Entry 6LGN (electron microscopy, 5.30 A resolution (low resolution: residue-level contacts below are approximate; hydrogen-bond / salt-bridge calls are withheld)); this record covers chains U and G of the 46 polymer chains in the assembly.

[Chain U (and G)]
Molecule: Major capsid protein
From: Human herpesvirus 3
Notes: chain G of this document is another copy of the same molecule, construct and numbering; everything in this record applies to it too
UniProtKB: Q6QCL5 (Q6QCL5_HHV3); residues 1-1396 here = UniProt positions 1-1396
Chain sequence (1396 residues; numbered 1 to 1396; the number before each row is that of its first residue):
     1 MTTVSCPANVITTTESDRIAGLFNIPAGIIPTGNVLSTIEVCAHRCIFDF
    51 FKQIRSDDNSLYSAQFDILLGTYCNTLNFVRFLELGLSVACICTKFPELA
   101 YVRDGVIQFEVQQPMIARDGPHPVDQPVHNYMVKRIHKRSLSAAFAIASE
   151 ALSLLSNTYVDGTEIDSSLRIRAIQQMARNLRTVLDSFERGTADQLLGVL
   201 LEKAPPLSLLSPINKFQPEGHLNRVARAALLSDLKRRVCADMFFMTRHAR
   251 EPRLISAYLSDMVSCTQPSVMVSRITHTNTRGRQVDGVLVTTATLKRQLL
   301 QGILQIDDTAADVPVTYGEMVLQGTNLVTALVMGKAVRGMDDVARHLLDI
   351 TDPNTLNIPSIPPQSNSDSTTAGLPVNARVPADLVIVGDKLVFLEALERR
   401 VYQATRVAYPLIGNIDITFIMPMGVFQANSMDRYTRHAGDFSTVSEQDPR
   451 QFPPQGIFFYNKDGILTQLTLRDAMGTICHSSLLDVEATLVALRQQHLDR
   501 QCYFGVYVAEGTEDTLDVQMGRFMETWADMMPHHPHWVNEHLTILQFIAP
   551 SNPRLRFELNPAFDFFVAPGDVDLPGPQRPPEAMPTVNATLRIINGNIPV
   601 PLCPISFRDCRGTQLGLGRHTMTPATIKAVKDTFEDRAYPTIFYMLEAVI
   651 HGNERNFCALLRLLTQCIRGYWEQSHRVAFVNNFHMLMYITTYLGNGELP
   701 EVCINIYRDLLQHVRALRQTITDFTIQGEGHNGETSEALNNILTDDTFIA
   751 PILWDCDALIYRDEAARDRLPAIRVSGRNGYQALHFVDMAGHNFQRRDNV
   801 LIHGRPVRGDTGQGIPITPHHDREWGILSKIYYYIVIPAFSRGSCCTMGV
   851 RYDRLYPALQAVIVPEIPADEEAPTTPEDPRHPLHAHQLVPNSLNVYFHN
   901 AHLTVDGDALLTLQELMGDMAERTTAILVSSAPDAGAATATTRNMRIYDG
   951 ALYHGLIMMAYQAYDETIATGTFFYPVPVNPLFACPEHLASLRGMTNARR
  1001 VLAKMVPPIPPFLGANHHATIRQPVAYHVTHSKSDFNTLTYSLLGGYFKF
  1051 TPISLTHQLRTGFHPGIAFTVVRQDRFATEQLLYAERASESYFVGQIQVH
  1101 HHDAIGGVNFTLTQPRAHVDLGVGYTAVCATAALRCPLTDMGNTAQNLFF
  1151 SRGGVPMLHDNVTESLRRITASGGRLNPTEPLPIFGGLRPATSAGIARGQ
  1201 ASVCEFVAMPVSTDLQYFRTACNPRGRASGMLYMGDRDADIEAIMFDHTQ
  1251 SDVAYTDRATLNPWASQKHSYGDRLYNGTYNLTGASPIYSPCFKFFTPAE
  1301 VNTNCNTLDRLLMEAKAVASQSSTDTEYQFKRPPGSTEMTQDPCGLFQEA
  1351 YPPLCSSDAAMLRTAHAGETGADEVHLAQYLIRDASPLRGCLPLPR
Disordered / not traced: 1-15, 325-374 (chain G: 1-74, 348-374)

[Chain U / chain G interface]
Residue-residue contacts - 123 pairs, chain U then chain G:
  F109(U) - N75(G)
  E110(U) - N75(G)
  V111(U) - N75(G)
  Q112(U) - N75(G)
  Q112(U) - L77(G)
  P114(U) - R190(G)
  P114(U) - A404(G)
  P114(U) - T405(G)
  M115(U) - S187(G)
  I116(U) - R190(G)
  I116(U) - Y402(G)
  I116(U) - T405(G)
  I116(U) - V407(G)
  A117(U) - L141(G)
  A117(U) - S187(G)
  A117(U) - F188(G)
  A117(U) - G191(G)
  R118(U) - L141(G)
  R118(U) - S142(G)
  R118(U) - A408(G)
  D119(U) - R139(G)
  D119(U) - S140(G)
  D119(U) - L141(G)
  D119(U) - Q195(G)
  G120(U) - S140(G)
  V124(U) - S142(G)
  V124(U) - A143(G)
  V124(U) - A144(G)
  D125(U) - A144(G)
  P127(U) - A144(G)
  P127(U) - F145(G)
  Y131(U) - Q176(G)
  K215(U) - R1135(G)
  F216(U) - R1135(G)
  H221(U) - R406(G)
  N223(U) - D1325(G)
  R224(U) - D1325(G)
  V225(U) - Q1200(G)
  V225(U) - T1324(G)
  V225(U) - D1325(G)
  V225(U) - T1326(G)
  V225(U) - E1327(G)
  A228(U) - I1196(G)
  A229(U) - K462(G)
  A229(U) - R1198(G)
  S232(U) - K462(G)
  D233(U) - C1136(G)
  R236(U) - P1393(G)
  M271(U) - N75(G)
  M271(U) - T76(G)
  M431(U) - P449(G)
  M431(U) - R450(G)
  Y434(U) - F441(G)
  Y434(U) - S442(G)
  Y434(U) - R450(G)
  Y434(U) - A1360(G)
  T435(U) - F441(G)
  T435(U) - S442(G)
  R436(U) - G439(G)
  R436(U) - D440(G)
  R436(U) - R1363(G)
  R436(U) - T1364(G)
  R436(U) - A1365(G)
  H437(U) - G439(G)
  A438(U) - G439(G)
  D448(U) - V444(G)
  H541(U) - I726(G)
  Q546(U) - R472(G)
  Q546(U) - R1060(G)
  S551(U) - S1172(G)
  D632(U) - R708(G)
  E635(U) - R708(G)
  E635(U) - Q712(G)
  D636(U) - R708(G)
  R637(U) - R715(G)
  A638(U) - T691(G)
  A638(U) - T692(G)
  A638(U) - N696(G)
  P640(U) - N696(G)
  Q674(U) - G697(G)
  H676(U) - E701(G)
  R677(U) - R708(G)
  A901(U) - N696(G)
  H902(U) - N696(G)
  H902(U) - G697(G)
  Q962(U) - M688(G)
  Q962(U) - T692(G)
  Y964(U) - M688(G)
  Y964(U) - R715(G)
  Y964(U) - E824(G)
  Y964(U) - L828(G)
  D965(U) - T692(G)
  E966(U) - Y693(G)
  E966(U) - H821(G)
  T970(U) - R808(G)
  N997(U) - R823(G)
  M1005(U) - G728(G)
  H1031(U) - D723(G)
  K1033(U) - L617(G)
  K1033(U) - R619(G)
  Q1216(U) - L466(G)
  Q1216(U) - R1363(G)
  T1220(U) - I465(G)
  Y1233(U) - A1194(G)
  Y1233(U) - G1195(G)
  Y1233(U) - I1196(G)
  M1234(U) - A1194(G)
  I1244(U) - A1194(G)
  Q1250(U) - T1192(G)
  Q1250(U) - S1193(G)
  V1253(U) - I1196(G)
  V1253(U) - A1197(G)
  A1254(U) - A1197(G)
  A1254(U) - R1198(G)
  Y1255(U) - R1198(G)
  T1256(U) - R1175(G)
  A1372(U) - A1365(G)
  D1373(U) - A1365(G)
  E1374(U) - R1363(G)
  R1383(U) - R1363(G)
  R1383(U) - T1364(G)
  R1383(U) - H1366(G)
  R1389(U) - R1396(G)
Other interface residues (no listed pair), chain U (92 interface residues in all): Q113, Q126, H129, E219, D261, P268, V270, D432, R433, H533, H534, H536, L545, Y639, E878, D1035, R1219, A1239, A1243, S1251
Other interface residues (no listed pair), chain G (99 interface residues in all): T183, D194, T294, R297, R399, E446, D463, Q468, E654, G695, I704, N705, Q727, V807, E872, R1116, P1137, L1138, R1168, A1171, A1367, G1368

[Overview]
92 residues of chain U face 99 of chain G across their interface.
Both chains are Major capsid protein (Human herpesvirus 3). Entry 6LGN (The atomic structure of varicella
zoster virus C-capsid) was determined by electron microscopy together with 6LGL from the same study.
